7YYO - chains I and J of the 16 polymer chains in the assembly; structure by electron microscopy, 2.87 A resolution.

== Chain I ==
Protein: Ribulose bisphosphate carboxylase large chain
Notes: EC 4.1.1.39
UniProt: A5CKD0 (A5CKD0_9CYAN); numbering as in UniProt (aligned over 1-470)
Sequence (470 residues; numbered 1 to 470; the number before each row is that of its first residue):
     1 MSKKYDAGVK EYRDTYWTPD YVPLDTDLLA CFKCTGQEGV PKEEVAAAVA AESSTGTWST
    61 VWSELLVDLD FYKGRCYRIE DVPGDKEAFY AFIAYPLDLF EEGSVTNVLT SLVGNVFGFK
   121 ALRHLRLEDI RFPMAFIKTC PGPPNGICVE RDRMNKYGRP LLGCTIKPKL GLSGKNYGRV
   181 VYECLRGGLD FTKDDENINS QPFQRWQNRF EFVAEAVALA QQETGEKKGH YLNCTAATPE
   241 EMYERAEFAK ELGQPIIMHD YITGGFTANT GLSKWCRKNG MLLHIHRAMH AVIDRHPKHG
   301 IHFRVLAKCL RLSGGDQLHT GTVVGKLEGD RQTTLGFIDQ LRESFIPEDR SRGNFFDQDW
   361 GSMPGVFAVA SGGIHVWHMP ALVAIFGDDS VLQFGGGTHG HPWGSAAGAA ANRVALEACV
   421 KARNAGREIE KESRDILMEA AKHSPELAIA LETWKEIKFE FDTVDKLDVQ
Disordered / not traced: 1-10, 329, 457-470
Bound ions: Mg2+ near G373 (its only coordinating residue here)
Residues lining bound ligands: 2-carboxyarabinitol-1,5-diphosphate (CAP): K167, G372, G373, F394, G395, G396, G397, G400, W454

== Chain J ==
Protein: Ribulose bisphosphate carboxylase small chain
Notes: EC 4.1.1.39
UniProt: A0A182AM64 (A0A182AM64_9CYAN); numbering as in UniProt (aligned over 1-113)
Sequence (113 residues; row label = number of the first residue in the row):
     1 MPFKSTVGDY QTVATLETFG FLPPMTQDEI YDQIAYIIAQ GWSPLIEHVH PSRSMATYWS
    61 YWKLPFFGEK DLGVIVSELE ACHRAYPDHH VRLVGYDAYT QSQGACFVVF EGR
Disordered / not traced: 1-5

== Chain I / chain J interface ==
Contacting residue pairs - 43 pairs, chain I then chain J:
  N155(I) - E17(J)
  K156(I) - E17(J)  salt bridge
  Y157(I) - T18(J)  hydrogen bond (backbone-side chain)
  Y157(I) - Q103(J)
  Y157(I) - C106(J)  hydrophobic
  G158(I) - G104(J)
  R159(I) - E17(J)  salt bridge
  R159(I) - T18(J)
  R186(I) - Y10(J)
  R186(I) - T12(J)  hydrogen bond
  G187(I) - Y10(J)
  T224(I) - T12(J)
  T224(I) - A14(J)
  T224(I) - T15(J)
  G225(I) - M55(J)
  E226(I) - T15(J)  hydrogen bond
  E226(I) - L16(J)
  E226(I) - E17(J)
  W403(I) - V7(J)  hydrophobic
  W403(I) - G8(J)
  A406(I) - Y10(J)
  A407(I) - Y10(J)  hydrophobic
  A410(I) - Y10(J)  hydrophobic
  A410(I) - F21(J)
  R413(I) - E17(J)  salt bridge
  R413(I) - F21(J)
  V414(I) - F21(J)  hydrophobic
  V414(I) - L22(J)
  E417(I) - E17(J)
  E417(I) - T18(J)
  E417(I) - F19(J)  hydrogen bond (side chain-backbone)
  E417(I) - G20(J)  hydrogen bond (side chain-backbone)
  E417(I) - F21(J)
  E417(I) - L22(J)
  K421(I) - F19(J)
  K421(I) - L22(J)
  K421(I) - E29(J)  salt bridge
  K421(I) - Q33(J)  hydrogen bond (backbone-side chain)
  N424(I) - Q33(J)
  N424(I) - Y36(J)
  A425(I) - Q33(J)
  H443(I) - P23(J)
  E446(I) - Y10(J)
Other interface residues (no listed pair), chain I (28 interface residues in all): C148, G188, K227, A418, V420, R423
Other interface residues (no listed pair), chain J (25 interface residues in all): Q11, M25, D32, T100

== Overview ==
28 residues of chain I and 25 residues of chain J are in contact, with 6 hydrogen bonds and 4 salt bridges.
Polar contacts include K156(I)-E17(J), R159(I)-E17(J) and R413(I)-E17(J). Ligands of chain I:
2-carboxyarabinitol-1,5-diphosphate.
Here chain I is Ribulose bisphosphate carboxylase large chain and chain J is Ribulose bisphosphate carboxylase
small chain. Entry 7YYO (Cryo-EM structure of an a-carboxysome RuBisCO enzyme at 2.9 A resolution) was
determined by electron microscopy (same publication as 8CMY).
